PDB entry 7XD1 | electron microscopy, 3.20 A resolution | chains C and I of the 10 polymer chains in the assembly

== Chain C ==
Protein: Histone H2A type 1-B/E
Organism: Homo sapiens
UniProtKB: P04908 (H2A1B_HUMAN); residues 10-118 here correspond to UniProt positions 11-119 (UniProt number = residue number + 1)
Amino-acid sequence (109 residues; row label = number of the first residue in the row):
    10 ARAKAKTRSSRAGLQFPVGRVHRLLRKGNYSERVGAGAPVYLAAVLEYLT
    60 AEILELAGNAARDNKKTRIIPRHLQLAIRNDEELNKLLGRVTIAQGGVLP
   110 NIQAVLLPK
Swiss-Prot annotation at these positions:
  - modified residue: Lys13 (N6-(beta-hydroxybutyryl)lysine), Lys36 (N6-(2-hydroxyisobutyryl)lysine), Lys74 (N6-(2-hydroxyisobutyryl)lysine), Lys75 (N6-(2-hydroxyisobutyryl)lysine), Lys95 (N6-(2-hydroxyisobutyryl)lysine), Gln104 (N5-methylglutamine), Lys118 (N6-(2-hydroxyisobutyryl)lysine)
  - cross-link (Glycyl lysine isopeptide (Lys-Gly)): Lys13 (interchain with G-Cter in ubiquitin), Lys15 (interchain with G-Cter in ubiquitin)

== Chain I ==
Molecule: 147-nt DNA strand
Sequence (147 nucleotides; numbered -73 to 73; the number before each row is that of its first residue; numbers below 1 keep their minus sign (DA-73 is residue -73)):
   -73 ACAGGATGTATATATCTGACACGTGCCTGGAGACTAGGGAGTAATCCCCT
   -23 TGGCGGTTAAAACGCGGGGGACAGCGCGTACGTGCGTTTAAGCGGTGCTA
    27 GAGCTGTCTACGACCAATTGAGCGGCCTCGGCACCGGGATTCTCCAG

== How chain C and chain I interact ==
Pairs across the interface (15):
  Arg11(C) - DG-42(I)  hydrogen bond to the base
  Arg11(C) - DA-41(I)  sugar contact
  Ala12(C) - DA-41(I)  phosphate contact
  Lys13(C) - DG-42(I)  phosphate contact
  Ala14(C) - DA-43(I)  phosphate contact
  Ala14(C) - DG-42(I)  phosphate contact
  Lys15(C) - DA-43(I)  sugar contact
  Lys15(C) - DG-42(I)  hydrogen bond to the phosphate
  Thr16(C) - DA-43(I)  phosphate contact
  Arg17(C) - DA-43(I)  salt bridge to the phosphate
  Arg20(C) - DG-42(I)  salt bridge to the phosphate
  Gly28(C) - DA-43(I)  phosphate contact
  Arg29(C) - DG-44(I)  phosphate contact
  Arg32(C) - DG-44(I)  salt bridge to the phosphate
  Arg77(C) - DC-54(I)  sugar contact
Also at the interface, not in a pair above, chain C (13 interface residues in all): Arg42
Also at the interface, not in a pair above, chain I (6 interface residues in all): DG-35

== In short ==
13 residues of chain C and 6 residues of chain I are in contact; the contacts include 2 hydrogen bonds and 3
salt bridges. Among the polar pairs are Arg11(C)-DG-42(I), Lys15(C)-DG-42(I) and Arg17(C)-DA-43(I).
Here chain C is Histone H2A type 1-B/E (Homo sapiens) and chain I is a 147-nt DNA strand. Entry 7XD1 (cryo-EM
structure of unmodified nucleosome) was determined by electron microscopy.
